Entry 6F3G (X-ray diffraction, 2.37 A resolution); this record covers chain A.

# Chain A
Protein: Interleukin-1 receptor-associated kinase 4
From: Homo sapiens
Notes: EC 2.7.11.1
UniProtKB: Q9NWZ3 (IRAK4_HUMAN); residues 164-458 here = UniProt positions 164-458
Amino-acid sequence (295 residues; each row starts with the number of its first residue):
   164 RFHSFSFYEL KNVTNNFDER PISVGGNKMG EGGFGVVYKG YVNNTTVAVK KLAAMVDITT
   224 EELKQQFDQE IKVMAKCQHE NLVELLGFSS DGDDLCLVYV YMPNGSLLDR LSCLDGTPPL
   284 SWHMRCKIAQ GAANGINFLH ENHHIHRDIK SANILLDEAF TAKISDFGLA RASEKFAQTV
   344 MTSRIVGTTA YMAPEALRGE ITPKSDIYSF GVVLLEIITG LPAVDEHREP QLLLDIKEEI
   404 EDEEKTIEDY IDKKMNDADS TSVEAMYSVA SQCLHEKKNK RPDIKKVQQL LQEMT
Not modelled in the structure: 188-189, 195-197, 217-221, 255-256, 336-341
Modified residues: Thr342 (phosphothreonine; TPO); Thr345 (phosphothreonine; TPO); Ser346 (phosphoserine; SEP)
Ligand contacts: CJN (N4,N4-dimethyl-N1-(5-propan-2-ylpyrrolo[3,2-d]pyrimidin-4-yl)cyclohexane-1,4-diamine): Met192, Gly193, Val200, Ala211, Lys213, Tyr262, Val263, Tyr264, Met265, Gly268, Ser269, Asp272, Leu318, Ser328, Asp329
Curated features (UniProtKB/Swiss-Prot):
  - active site: Asp311 (Proton acceptor)
  - binding site (ATP): Met192 to Val200, Lys213, Lys313 to Asn316, Asp329
  - modified residue: Thr342 (Phosphothreonine), Thr345 (Phosphothreonine), Ser346 (Phosphoserine)

# Overview
Bound to chain A: compound CJN. From UniProt: active-site residue Asp311 and 15 ATP-binding residues.
Chain A is Interleukin-1 receptor-associated kinase 4 (Homo sapiens); the structure, IRAK4 IN COMPLEX WITH
inhibitor, was determined by X-ray diffraction (same publication as 6F3D, 6F3E and 6F3I).
